1B8P - chain A; structure by X-ray diffraction, 1.90 A resolution.

Chain A:
Molecule: Protein (malate dehydrogenase)
From: Aquaspirillum arcticum
Reference sequence: Q9ZF99 (MDH_AQUAR); numbering as in UniProt (aligned over 1-329)
Sequence (329 residues; row label = number of the first residue in the row):
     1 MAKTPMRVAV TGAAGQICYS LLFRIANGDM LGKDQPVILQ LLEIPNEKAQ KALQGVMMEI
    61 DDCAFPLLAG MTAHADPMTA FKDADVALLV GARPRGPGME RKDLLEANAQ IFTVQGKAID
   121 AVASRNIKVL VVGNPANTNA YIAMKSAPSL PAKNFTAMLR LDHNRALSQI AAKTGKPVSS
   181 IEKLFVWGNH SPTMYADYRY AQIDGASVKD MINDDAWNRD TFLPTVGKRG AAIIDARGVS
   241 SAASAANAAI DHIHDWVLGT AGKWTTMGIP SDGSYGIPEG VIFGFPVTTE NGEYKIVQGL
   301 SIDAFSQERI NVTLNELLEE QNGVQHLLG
Disordered / not traced: 1-2
Curated features (UniProtKB/Swiss-Prot):
  - active site: His190 (Proton acceptor)
  - binding site (NAD(+)): Gly12 to Cys18, Asn108, Gln115, Val132 to Asn134
  - binding site (substrate): Arg95, Arg101, Asn134, Arg165

Overview:
From UniProt: active-site residue His190, 12 NAD+-binding residues and 4 substrate-binding residues.
Chain A is Protein (malate dehydrogenase) (Aquaspirillum arcticum); the structure, Malate dehydrogenase from
aquaspirillum arcticum, was determined by X-ray diffraction (same publication as 1B8U and 1B8V).
